Entry 7F5A (electron microscopy, 6.40 A resolution (low resolution: residue-level contacts below are approximate; hydrogen-bond / salt-bridge calls are withheld)); this record covers chains B and F of the 6 polymer chains in the assembly.

== Chain B ==
Name: Glutamate receptor ionotropic, kainate 2
From: Rattus norvegicus
Reference sequence: P42260 (GRIK2_RAT); residue numbers follow UniProt; this construct covers 1-908
Sequence (908 residues; numbered 1 to 908; the number before each row is that of its first residue):
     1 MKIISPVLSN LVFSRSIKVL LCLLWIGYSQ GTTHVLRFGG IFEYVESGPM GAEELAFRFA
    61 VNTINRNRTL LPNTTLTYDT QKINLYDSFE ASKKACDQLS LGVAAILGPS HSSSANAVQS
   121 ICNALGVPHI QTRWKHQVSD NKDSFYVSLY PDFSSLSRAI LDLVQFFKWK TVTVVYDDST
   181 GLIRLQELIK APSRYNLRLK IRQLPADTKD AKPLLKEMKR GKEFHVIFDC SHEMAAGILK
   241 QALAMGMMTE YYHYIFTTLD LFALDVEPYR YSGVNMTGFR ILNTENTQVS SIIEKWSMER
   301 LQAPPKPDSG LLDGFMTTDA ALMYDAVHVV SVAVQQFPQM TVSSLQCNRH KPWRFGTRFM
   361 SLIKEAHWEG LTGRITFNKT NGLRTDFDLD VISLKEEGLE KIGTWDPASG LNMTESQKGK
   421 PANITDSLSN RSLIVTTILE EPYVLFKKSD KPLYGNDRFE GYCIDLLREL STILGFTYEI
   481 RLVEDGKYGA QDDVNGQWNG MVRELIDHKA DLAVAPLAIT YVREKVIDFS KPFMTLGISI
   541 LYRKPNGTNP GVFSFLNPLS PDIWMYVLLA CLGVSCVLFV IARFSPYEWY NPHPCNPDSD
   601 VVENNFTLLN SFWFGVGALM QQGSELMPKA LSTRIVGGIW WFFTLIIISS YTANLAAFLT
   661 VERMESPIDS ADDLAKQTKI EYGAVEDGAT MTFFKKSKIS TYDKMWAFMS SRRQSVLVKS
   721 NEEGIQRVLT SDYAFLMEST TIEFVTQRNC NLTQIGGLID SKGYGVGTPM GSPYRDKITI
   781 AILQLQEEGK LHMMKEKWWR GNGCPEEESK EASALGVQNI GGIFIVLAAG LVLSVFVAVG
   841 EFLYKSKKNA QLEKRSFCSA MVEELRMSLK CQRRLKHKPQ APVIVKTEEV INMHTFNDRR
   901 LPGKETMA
Unresolved in the structure: 1-32, 851-908
Construct notes: engineered mutation Leu-107 (Phe in P42260); variant Val-567 (Ile in P42260), Cys-571 (Tyr in P42260)
UniProt features mapped onto this chain:
  - binding site (L-glutamate): Pro-516, Ala-518, Arg-523, Ala-689, Thr-690, Glu-738
  - modified residue (Phosphoserine): Ser-846, Ser-868
  - glycosylation (N-linked (GlcNAc...) asparagine): Asn-67, Asn-73, Asn-275, Asn-378, Asn-412, Asn-423, Asn-430, Asn-546, Asn-751
  - cross-link: Lys-886 (Glycyl lysine isopeptide (Lys-Gly) (interchain with G-Cter in SUMO1))
  - natural variant: Cys-571 (Y571C: In RNA edited version; this construct carries the variant), Gln-621 (Q621R: In RNA edited version)
  - mutagenesis: Asn-751 (N751Q: Loss of glycosylation), Val-883 (V883A: Abolishes interaction with KLHL17. Abolishes actinfilin-mediated degradation), Ile-884 (I884A: Abolishes interaction with KLHL17. Abolishes actinfilin-mediated degradation), Lys-886 (K886R: Abolishes sumoylation. Loss of kainate-mediated endocytosis)
Cystine bridges: Cys-96/Cys-347
Covalently attached groups: N-acetylglucosamine (NAG) linked to Asn-412, Asn-546, Asn-751
Residues lining bound ligands: N-acetylglucosamine (NAG; 2-acetamido-2-deoxy-beta-D-glucopyranose): Gly-273, Val-274, Asn-275, Leu-394, Lys-395, Glu-396
Reported in the primary citation:
  - specificity-determining residues: Arg-220 (by similarity / conservation)

== Chain F ==
Name: Neuropilin and tolloid-like protein 2
From: Rattus norvegicus
Reference sequence: C6K2K4 (NETO2_RAT); residue numbers follow UniProt; this construct covers 1-525
Sequence (525 residues; row label = number of the first residue in the row):
     1 MALEQLCAVL KVLLITVLVV EGIAVAQKTQ DGQNIGIKHV PATQCGIWVR TSNGGHFASP
    61 NYPDSYPPNK ECIYILEAAP RQRIELTFDE RYYIEPSFEC RFDHLEVRDG PFGFSPLIDR
   121 YCGMKSPALI RSTGRFMWIK FSSDEELEGL GFRAKYSFIP DPDFTYLGGI LNPIPDCQFE
   181 LSGADGIVRS SQVEQEEKTK PGQAVDCIWT IKATPKAKIY LRFLDYQMEH SNECKRNFVA
   241 VYDGSSAIEN LKAKFCSTVA NDVMLKTGVG VIRMWADEGS RLSRFRMLFT SFVEPPCTSS
   301 TFFCHSNMCI NNSLVCNGVQ NCAYPWDENH CKEKKKAGLF EQITKTHGTI IGVTSGIVLV
   361 LLIISILVQV KQPRKKVMAC KTAFNKTGFQ EVFDPPHYEL FSLREKEISA DLADLSEELD
   421 NYQKLRRSST ASRCIHDHHC GSQASSVKQS RTNLSSMELP FRNDFAQPQP MKTFNSTFKK
   481 SSYTFKQTHD CPEQALEDRV MEEIPCEIYV RGRDDSAQAS ISIDF
Unresolved in the structure: 1-44, 111-114, 160-176, 255-260, 333-338, 375-525
Cystine bridges: Cys-45/Cys-72, Cys-177/Cys-207, Cys-297/Cys-309, Cys-304/Cys-322, Cys-316/Cys-331

== How chain B and chain F interact ==
Residue-residue contacts - 8 pairs, chain B then chain F:
  Asp-450(B) / Tyr-226(F)
  Asp-450(B) / Asn-232(F)
  Lys-451(B) / Tyr-226(F)
  Lys-451(B) / Val-239(F)
  Lys-451(B) / Lys-254(F)
  Tyr-454(B) / Asn-232(F)
  Tyr-454(B) / Glu-233(F)
  Tyr-454(B) / Cys-234(F)
Interface residues without a listed pair, chain B (6 interface residues in all): Leu-453, Gly-455, Asn-456

== Summary ==
The chain B/chain F interface involves 6 residues from each chain. Chain B binds N-acetylglucosamine.
N-acetylglucosamine is covalently linked to Asn-412(B), Asn-546(B) and Asn-751(B). Curated annotation
(UniProt) lists 6 L-glutamate-binding residues and 4 mutagenesis sites on chain B. From the paper: the
specificity determinant Arg-220(B).
Chain B is Glutamate receptor ionotropic, kainate 2 and chain F is Neuropilin and tolloid-like protein 2, both
from Rattus norvegicus; the structure, DNQX-bound GluK2-2xNeto2 complex, was determined by electron microscopy
(same publication as 7F56, 7F57, 7F59 and 7F5B).
